PDB entry 4MEX | X-ray diffraction, 3.90 A resolution | chains D and F of the 7 polymer chains in the assembly

Chain D:
Name: DNA-directed RNA polymerase subunit beta'
Source organism: Escherichia coli
Notes: EC 2.7.7.6
UniProtKB: P0A8T7 (RPOC_ECOLI); residues 1-1407 here = UniProt positions 1-1407
Sequence (1407 residues; numbered 1 to 1407; the number before each row is that of its first residue):
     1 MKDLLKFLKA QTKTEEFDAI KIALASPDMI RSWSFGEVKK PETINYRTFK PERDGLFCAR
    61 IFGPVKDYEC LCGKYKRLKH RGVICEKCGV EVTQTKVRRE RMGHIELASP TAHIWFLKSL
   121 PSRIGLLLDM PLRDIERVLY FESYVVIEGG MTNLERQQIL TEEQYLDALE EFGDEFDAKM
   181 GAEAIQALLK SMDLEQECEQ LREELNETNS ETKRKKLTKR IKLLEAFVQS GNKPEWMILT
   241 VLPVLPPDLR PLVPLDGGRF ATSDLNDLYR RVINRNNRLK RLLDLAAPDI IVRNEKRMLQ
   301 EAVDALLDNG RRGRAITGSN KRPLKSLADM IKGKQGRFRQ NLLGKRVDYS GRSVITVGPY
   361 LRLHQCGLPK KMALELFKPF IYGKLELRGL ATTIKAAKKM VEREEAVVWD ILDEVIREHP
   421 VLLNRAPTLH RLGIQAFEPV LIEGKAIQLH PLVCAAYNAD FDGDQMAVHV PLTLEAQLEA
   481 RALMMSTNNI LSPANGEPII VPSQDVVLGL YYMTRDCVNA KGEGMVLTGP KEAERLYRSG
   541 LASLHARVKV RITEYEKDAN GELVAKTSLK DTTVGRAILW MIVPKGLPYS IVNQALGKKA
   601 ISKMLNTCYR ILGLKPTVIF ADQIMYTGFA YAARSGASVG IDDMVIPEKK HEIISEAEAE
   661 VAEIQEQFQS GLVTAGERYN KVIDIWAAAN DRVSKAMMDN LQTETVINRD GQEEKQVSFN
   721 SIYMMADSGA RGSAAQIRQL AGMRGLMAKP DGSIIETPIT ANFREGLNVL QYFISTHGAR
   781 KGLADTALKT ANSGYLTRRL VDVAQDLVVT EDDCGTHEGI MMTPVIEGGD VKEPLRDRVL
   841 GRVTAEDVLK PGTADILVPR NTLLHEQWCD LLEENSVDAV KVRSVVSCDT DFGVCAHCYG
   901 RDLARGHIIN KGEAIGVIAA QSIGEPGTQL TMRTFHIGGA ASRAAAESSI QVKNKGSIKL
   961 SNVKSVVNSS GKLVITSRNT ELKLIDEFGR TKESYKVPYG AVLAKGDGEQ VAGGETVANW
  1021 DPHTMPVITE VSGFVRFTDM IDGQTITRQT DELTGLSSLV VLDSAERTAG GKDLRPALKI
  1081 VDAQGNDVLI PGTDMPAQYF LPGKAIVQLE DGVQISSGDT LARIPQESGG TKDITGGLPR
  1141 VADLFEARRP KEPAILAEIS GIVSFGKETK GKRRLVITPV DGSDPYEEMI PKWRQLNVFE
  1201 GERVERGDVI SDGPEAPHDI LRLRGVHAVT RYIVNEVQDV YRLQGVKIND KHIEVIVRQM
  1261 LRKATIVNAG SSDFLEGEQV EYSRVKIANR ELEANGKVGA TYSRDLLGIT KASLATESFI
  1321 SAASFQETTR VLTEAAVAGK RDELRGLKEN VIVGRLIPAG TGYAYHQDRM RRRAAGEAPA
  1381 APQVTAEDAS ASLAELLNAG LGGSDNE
Unresolved in the structure: 1-8, 333-344, 933-1136, 1375-1407
Ion coordination: Zn2+ site 1: C70, C72, C85, C88; Mg2+: D460, D462, D464; Zn2+ site 2: C814, C888, C895, C898
Swiss-Prot annotation at these positions:
  - binding site (Zn(2+)): C70, C72, C85, C88, C814, C888, C895, C898
  - binding site (Mg(2+)): D460, D462, D464
  - modified residue: K983 (N6-acetyllysine)
From the paper describing this entry:
  - binding site for Salinamide A: R738, A779, G782

Chain F:
Name: RNA polymerase sigma factor RpoD
Source organism: Escherichia coli
UniProtKB: P00579 (RPOD_ECOLI); numbering as in UniProt (aligned over 1-613)
Sequence (613 residues; row label = number of the first residue in the row):
     1 MEQNPQSQLK LLVTRGKEQG YLTYAEVNDH LPEDIVDSDQ IEDIIQMIND MGIQVMEEAP
    61 DADDLMLAEN TADEDAAEAA AQVLSSVESE IGRTTDPVRM YMREMGTVEL LTREGEIDIA
   121 KRIEDGINQV QCSVAEYPEA ITYLLEQYDR VEAEEARLSD LITGFVDPNA EEDLAPTATH
   181 VGSELSQEDL DDDEDEDEED GDDDSADDDN SIDPELAREK FAELRAQYVV TRDTIKAKGR
   241 SHATAQEEIL KLSEVFKQFR LVPKQFDYLV NSMRVMMDRV RTQERLIMKL CVEQCKMPKK
   301 NFITLFTGNE TSDTWFNAAI AMNKPWSEKL HDVSEEVHRA LQKLQQIEEE TGLTIEQVKD
   361 INRRMSIGEA KARRAKKEMV EANLRLVISI AKKYTNRGLQ FLDLIQEGNI GLMKAVDKFE
   421 YRRGYKFSTY ATWWIRQAIT RSIADQARTI RIPVHMIETI NKLNRISRQM LQEMGREPTP
   481 EELAERMLMP EDKIRKVLKI AKEPISMETP IGDDEDSHLG DFIEDTTLEL PLDSATTESL
   541 RAATHDVLAG LTAREAKVLR MRFGIDMNTD YTLEEVGKQF DVTRERIRQI EAKALRKLRH
   601 PSRSEVLRSF LDD
Unresolved in the structure: 1-94, 108-113, 166-209, 238-241, 613
Swiss-Prot annotation at these positions:
  - DNA-binding region: L573 to A592 (H-T-H motif)
  - region: R584 to R599 (Interaction with anti-sigma factors)
  - motif: D403 to Q406 (Interaction with polymerase core subunit RpoC)
  - site: R562 (Interaction with anti-sigma factors)

Chain D / chain F interface:
Contacting residue pairs (66):
  T43(D) with T449(F), hydrogen bond (side chain-backbone)
  I44(D) with I450(F), hydrophobic
  Y46(D) with I450(F), hydrophobic; R451(F); P453(F), hydrophobic
  R77(D) with N568(F)
  K79(D) with N568(F)
  E136(D) with T95(F), hydrogen bond (side chain-backbone)
  R259(D) with K502(F); E503(F), hydrogen bond (side chain-backbone)
  F260(D) with P504(F); I505(F), hydrogen bond (backbone-backbone)
  A261(D) with I505(F)
  T262(D) with P504(F); I505(F), hydrogen bond (backbone-backbone); S506(F); M507(F), hydrogen bond (backbone-backbone)
  S263(D) with M507(F); E508(F), hydrogen bond
  D264(D) with S506(F), hydrogen bond; E508(F), hydrogen bond (backbone-side chain)
  D267(D) with T449(F), hydrogen bond
  R270(D) with Q446(F), hydrogen bond (side chain-backbone); R448(F); T449(F)
  R271(D) with Q400(F), hydrogen bond
  N274(D) with Q446(F), hydrogen bond
  R275(D) with Q400(F), hydrogen bond; D403(F), salt bridge
  R278(D) with D403(F), salt bridge; Q406(F); E407(F), salt bridge
  L282(D) with Q406(F); I410(F), hydrophobic
  A287(D) with M413(F), hydrophobic
  P288(D) with K377(F); V380(F), hydrophobic; E381(F); M413(F)
  I290(D) with E104(F)
  I291(D) with V380(F), hydrophobic; Q406(F); N409(F); M413(F), hydrophobic
  R293(D) with E104(F), salt bridge
  N294(D) with P97(F); Y101(F); I405(F); Q406(F)
  E295(D) with Q406(F)
  R297(D) with P97(F), hydrogen bond (side chain-backbone); M100(F); Y101(F); E104(F), salt bridge
  M298(D) with L402(F); D403(F); Q406(F)
  E301(D) with P97(F)
  R312(D) with T95(F); D96(F)
  R322(D) with S506(F), hydrogen bond; P510(F)
  K325(D) with E508(F)
  T392(D) with V606(F)
  K395(D) with T536(F); F610(F), hydrogen bond (side chain-backbone)
Other interface residues (no listed pair), chain D (38 interface residues in all): E42, T95, L255, D289
Other interface residues (no listed pair), chain F (43 interface residues in all): L384, A447, I452, T509, I523, T527, L611

Overview:
38 residues of chain D and 43 residues of chain F are in contact, with 17 hydrogen bonds and 5 salt bridges.
Polar contacts include R275(D)-D403(F), R278(D)-D403(F) and R278(D)-E407(F). UniProt lists 8 Zn2+-binding
residues and 3 Mg2+-binding residues on chain D. The paper reports a binding site for Salinamide A at R738(D),
A779(D) and G782(D).
Chain D is DNA-directed RNA polymerase subunit beta' and chain F is RNA polymerase sigma factor RpoD, both
from Escherichia coli; the structure, Crystal structure of Escherichia coli RNA polymerase in complex with
salinamide A, was determined by X-ray diffraction, deposited together with 4MEY.
